PDB entry 9LNV | X-ray diffraction, 2.67 A resolution | chains D and E of the 6 polymer chains in the assembly

[Chain D]
Name: Tubulin beta chain
Source organism: Sus scrofa
UniProt: A0A8D1UIR5 (A0A8D1UIR5_PIG); the author numbering skips numbers that UniProt does not, so the offset changes along the chain: 1-42 = UniProt 1-42; 45-360 = UniProt 43-358; 369-455 = UniProt 359-445
Sequence (445 residues; row label = number of the first residue in the row; note: 10 numbers in that range are skipped by the numbering (no residue carries them; nothing is unmodelled there)):
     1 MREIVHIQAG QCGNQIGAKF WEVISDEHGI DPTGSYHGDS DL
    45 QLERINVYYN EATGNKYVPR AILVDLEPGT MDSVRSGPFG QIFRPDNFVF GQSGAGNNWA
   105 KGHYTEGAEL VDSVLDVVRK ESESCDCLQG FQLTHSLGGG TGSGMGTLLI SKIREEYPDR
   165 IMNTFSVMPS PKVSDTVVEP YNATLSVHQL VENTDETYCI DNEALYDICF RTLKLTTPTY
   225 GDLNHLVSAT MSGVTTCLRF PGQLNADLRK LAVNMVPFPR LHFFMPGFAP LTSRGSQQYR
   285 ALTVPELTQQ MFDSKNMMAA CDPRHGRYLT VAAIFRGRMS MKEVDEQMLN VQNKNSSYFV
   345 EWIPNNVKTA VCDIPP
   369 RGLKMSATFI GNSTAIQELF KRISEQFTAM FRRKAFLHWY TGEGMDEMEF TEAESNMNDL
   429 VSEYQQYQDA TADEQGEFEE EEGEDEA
Unresolved in the structure: 277-283, 442-455
Ligand contacts: GDP (guanosine-5'-diphosphate): G10, Q11, C12, Q15, I16, D69, N101, S140, G142, G143, G144, T145, G146, V171, V177, S178, E183, N206, Y224, L227, N228

[Chain E]
Name: Stathmin-4
Source organism: Mus musculus
UniProt: P63042 (STMN4_MOUSE); residues 5-145 here correspond to UniProt positions 49-189 (UniProt number = residue number + 44)
Sequence (143 residues; numbered 3 to 145; the number before each row is that of its first residue):
     3 MADMEVIELN KCTSGQSFEV ILKPPSFDGV PEFNASLPRR RDPSLEEIQK KLEAAEERRK
    63 YQEAELLKHL AEKREHEREV IQKAIEENNN FIKMAKEKLA QKMESNKENR EAHLAAMLER
   123 LQEKDKHAEE VRKNKELKEE ASR
Unresolved in the structure: 3-5, 29-43, 141-145
Differences from the reference sequence: initiating methionine (3); expression tag (4)

[How chain D and chain E interact]
Residue-residue contacts (21; chain D residue first):
  Y108(D) - H129(E)  hydrogen bond
  Y108(D) - V133(E)  hydrophobic
  Y108(D) - R134(E)  hydrogen bond (backbone-side chain)
  T109(D) - K137(E)
  A112(D) - R134(E)
  S155(D) - L123(E)
  K156(D) - D127(E)  salt bridge
  R158(D) - L123(E)
  E159(D) - L123(E)
  E159(D) - D127(E)
  P162(D) - M119(E)  hydrophobic
  P162(D) - L120(E)  hydrophobic
  N197(D) - L123(E)
  G410(D) - K137(E)
  E411(D) - V133(E)
  E411(D) - K137(E)
  G412(D) - V133(E)
  G412(D) - N136(E)
  G412(D) - K137(E)
  D414(D) - H129(E)
  E417(D) - H129(E)  salt bridge
Other interface residues (no listed pair), chain D (17 interface residues in all): D163, E196, M413
Other interface residues (no listed pair), chain E (13 interface residues in all): R112, L116, R122, A130

[In short]
Chain D and chain E form an interface of 17 and 13 residues respectively; the contacts include 2 hydrogen
bonds and 2 salt bridges. Polar pairs include K156(D)-D127(E), E417(D)-H129(E) and Y108(D)-H129(E). Ligands of
chain D: GDP.
Chain D is Tubulin beta chain (Sus scrofa) and chain E is Stathmin-4 (Mus musculus); the structure, Crystal
structure of T2R-TTL-YQVB6 Complex, was determined by X-ray diffraction.
